PDB entry 7JUV | X-ray diffraction, 3.36 A resolution | chains B and C

Chain B:
Molecule: Kinase suppressor of Ras 2
From: Homo sapiens
Notes: EC 2.7.11.1
Reference sequence: Q6VAB6 (KSR2_HUMAN); residues 634-950 here = UniProt positions 634-950
Amino-acid sequence (342 residues; row label = number of the first residue in the row):
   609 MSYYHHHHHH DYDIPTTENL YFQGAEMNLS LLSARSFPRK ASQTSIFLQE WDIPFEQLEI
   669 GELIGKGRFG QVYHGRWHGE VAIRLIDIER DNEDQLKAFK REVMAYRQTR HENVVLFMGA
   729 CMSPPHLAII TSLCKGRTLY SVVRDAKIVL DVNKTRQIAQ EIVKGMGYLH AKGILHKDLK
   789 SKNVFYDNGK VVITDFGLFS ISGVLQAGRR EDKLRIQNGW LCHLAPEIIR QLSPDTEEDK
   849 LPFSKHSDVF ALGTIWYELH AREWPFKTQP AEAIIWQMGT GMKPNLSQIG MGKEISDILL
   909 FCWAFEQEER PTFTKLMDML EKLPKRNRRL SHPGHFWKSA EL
Unresolved in the structure: 609-651, 686, 815-817, 933-950
Construct notes: initiating methionine (609); expression tag (610-633)
Swiss-Prot annotation at these positions:
  - active site: Asp786 (Proton donor/acceptor)
  - binding site (ATP): Ile672 to Val680, Lys788, Asp803
  - natural variant: Arg676 (R676S: In a lung adenocarcinoma sample)
  - mutagenesis: Arg718 (R718H: Impairs formation of heterotetramers with MAP2K1, but not the formation of heterodimers), Asp786 (D786A: Loss of kinase activity), Ala879 (A879L: Impairs MAP2K1 binding)
Ion coordination: Mg2+: Asn791, Asp803 (together with AMP-PNP)
Ligand contacts: AMP-PNP (ANP; phosphoaminophosphonic acid-adenylate ester): Ile672, Gly673, Lys674, Gly675, Arg676, Phe677, Val680, Ala690, Arg692, Thr739, Ser740, Leu741, Cys742, Thr746, Asp786, Lys788, Lys790, Asn791, Phe793, Asp803, Gln825

Chain C:
Molecule: Dual specificity mitogen-activated protein kinase kinase 1
From: Oryctolagus cuniculus
Notes: EC 2.7.12.2
Reference sequence: P29678 (MP2K1_RABIT); residues 35-393 here = UniProt positions 35-393
Amino-acid sequence (384 residues; row label = number of the first residue in the row):
    10 MSYYHHHHHH DYDIPTTENL YFQGAKKLEE LELDEQQRKR LEAFLTQKQK VGELKDDDFE
    70 KISELGAGNG GVVFKVSHKP SGLVMARKLI HLEIKPAIRN QIIRELQVLH ECNSPYIVGF
   130 YGAFYSDGEI SICMEHMDGG SLDQVLKKAG RIPEQILGKV SIAVIKGLTY LREKHKIMHR
   190 DVKPSNILVN SRGEIKLCDF GVSGQLIDSM ANSFVGTRSY MSPERLQGTH YSVQSDIWSM
   250 GLSLVEMAVG RYPIPPPDAK ELELMFGCQV EGDAAETPPR PRTPGRPLSS YGMDSRPPMA
   310 IFELLDYIVN EPPPKLPSAV FSLEFQDFVN KCLIKNPAER ADLKQLMVHA FIKRSDAEEV
   370 DFAGWLCSTI GLNQPSTPTH AAGV
Unresolved in the structure: 10-40, 75-80, 276-306, 382-393
Construct notes: initiating methionine (10); expression tag (11-34)
Swiss-Prot annotation at these positions:
  - region: Glu270 to Pro307 (RAF1-binding)
  - active site: Asp190 (Proton acceptor)
  - binding site (ATP): Leu74 to Val82, Lys97
  - modified residue: Ser218 (Phosphoserine), Ser222 (Phosphoserine), Thr286 (Phosphothreonine), Thr292 (Phosphothreonine), Ser298 (Phosphoserine)
Ion coordination: Mg2+: Asn195, Asp208 (together with AMP-PNP)
Ligand contacts:
  - AMP-PNP (ANP; phosphoaminophosphonic acid-adenylate ester): Leu74, Val82, Ala95, Lys97, Met143, Glu144, His145, Met146, Gly149, Ser150, Gln153, Asp190, Lys192, Ser194, Asn195, Leu197, Asp208
  - VKG (N-(3-{3-cyclopropyl-5-[(2-fluoro-4-iodophenyl)amino]-6,8-dimethyl-2,4,7-trioxo-3,4,6,7-tetrahydropyrido[4,3-d]pyrimidin-1(2H)-yl}phenyl)-N'-methylsulfuric diamide): Lys97, Leu115, Leu118, Val127, Ile141, Met143, His188, Arg189, Asp190, Cys207, Asp208, Phe209, Gly210, Val211, Ser212, Leu215, Ile216, Arg234
From the paper describing this entry:
  - binding site for VKG: Arg189, Arg234
  - post-translational modification sites: Ser218, Ser222 (citing earlier work)

Chain B / chain C interface:
Contacting residue pairs (49):
  Lys674(B) - Glu102(C)  salt bridge
  Arg818(B) - Phe223(C)
  Asp820(B) - Gly225(C)
  Asp820(B) - Thr226(C)  hydrogen bond
  Asp820(B) - Arg227(C)  salt bridge
  Lys821(B) - Phe223(C)
  Lys821(B) - Val224(C)
  Lys821(B) - Gly225(C)
  Leu822(B) - Ser222(C)
  Leu822(B) - Phe223(C)
  Leu822(B) - Val224(C)  hydrogen bond (backbone-backbone)
  Arg823(B) - Asn221(C)
  Arg823(B) - Ser222(C)
  Ile824(B) - Asn221(C)
  Ile824(B) - Ser222(C)  hydrogen bond (backbone-backbone)
  Ile824(B) - Val224(C)  hydrophobic
  Gln825(B) - Asn221(C)
  Asn826(B) - Met219(C)  hydrogen bond (side chain-backbone)
  Asn826(B) - Ala220(C)  hydrogen bond (backbone-backbone)
  Arg838(B) - Ala309(C)
  Arg838(B) - Phe311(C)
  Leu840(B) - Ala309(C)
  Leu840(B) - Ile310(C)  hydrogen bond (backbone-backbone)
  Ser841(B) - Ile310(C)
  Pro842(B) - Thr226(C)
  Gln877(B) - Gly237(C)
  Pro878(B) - Met230(C)  hydrophobic
  Pro878(B) - Arg234(C)
  Ala879(B) - Ser222(C)
  Ala879(B) - Val224(C)  hydrophobic
  Glu880(B) - Ser228(C)  hydrogen bond
  Glu880(B) - Met230(C)
  Glu880(B) - Leu235(C)
  Glu880(B) - Leu314(C)
  Ala881(B) - Arg234(C)
  Ala881(B) - Leu235(C)
  Ile883(B) - Phe311(C)
  Ile883(B) - Leu314(C)  hydrophobic
  Trp884(B) - Leu235(C)
  Trp884(B) - Gln236(C)
  Trp884(B) - Phe311(C)
  Trp884(B) - Leu314(C)
  Trp884(B) - Asp315(C)  hydrogen bond
  Trp884(B) - Val318(C)  hydrophobic
  Gln885(B) - Leu235(C)
  Gln885(B) - Gln236(C)
  Gln885(B) - Gly237(C)
  Gly887(B) - Phe311(C)
  Thr888(B) - Phe311(C)
Interface residues without a listed pair, chain B (25 interface residues in all): Ile837, Met890
Interface residues without a listed pair, chain C (26 interface residues in all): Val81, Asp217, Met308, Asn319

In short:
The interface between chain B and chain C involves 25 residues on one side and 26 on the other; the contacts
include 8 hydrogen bonds and 2 salt bridges. Among the polar pairs are Lys674(B)-Glu102(C),
Asp820(B)-Arg227(C) and Asp820(B)-Thr226(C). The paper reports a binding site for VKG at Arg189(C) and
Arg234(C); modification sites Ser218(C) and Ser222(C).
Chain B is Kinase suppressor of Ras 2 (Homo sapiens) and chain C is Dual specificity mitogen-activated protein
kinase kinase 1 (Oryctolagus cuniculus); the structure, Crystal Structure of KSR2:MEK1 in complex with
AMP-PNP, and allosteric MEK inhibitor APS-9-95-1, was determined by X-ray diffraction, deposited together with
7JUQ, 7JUR, 7JUS, 7JUT, 7JUU, 7JUW and 5 further entries.
